Entry 8TQZ (electron microscopy, 2.90 A resolution); this record covers chains D and F of the 10 polymer chains in the assembly.

# Chain D
Protein: Translation initiation factor eIF-2B subunit beta
Source organism: Homo sapiens
UniProtKB: P49770 (EI2BB_HUMAN); residue numbers follow UniProt; this construct covers 2-351
Amino-acid sequence (368 residues; row label = number of the first residue in the row; numbers below 1 keep their minus sign (Met-16 is residue -16)):
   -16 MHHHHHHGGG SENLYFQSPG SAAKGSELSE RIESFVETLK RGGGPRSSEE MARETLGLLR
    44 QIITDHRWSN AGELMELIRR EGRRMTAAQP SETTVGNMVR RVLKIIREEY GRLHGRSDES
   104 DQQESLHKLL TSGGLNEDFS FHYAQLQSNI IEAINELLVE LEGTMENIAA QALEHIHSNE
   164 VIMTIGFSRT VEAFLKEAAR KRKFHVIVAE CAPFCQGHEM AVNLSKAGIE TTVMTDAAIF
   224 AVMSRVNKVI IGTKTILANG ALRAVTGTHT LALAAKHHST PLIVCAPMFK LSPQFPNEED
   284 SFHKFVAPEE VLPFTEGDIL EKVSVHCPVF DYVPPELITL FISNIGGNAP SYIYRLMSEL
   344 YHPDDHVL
Disordered / not traced: -16 to 7, 99-124
Construct notes: initiating methionine (-16); expression tag (-15 to 1)
Swiss-Prot annotation at these positions:
  - natural variant: Val85 (V85E: In VWM2), Ala127 (A127V: Found in a patient with Rett syndrome-like phenotype; uncertain significance), Ser171 (S171F: In VWM2), Pro196 (P196S: In VWM2), Gly200 (G200V: In VWM2), Glu213 (E213G: In VWM2), Cys268 (C268Y: In VWM2), Lys273 (K273R: In VWM2), Val316 (V316D: In VWM2), Gly329 (G329V: In VWM2)

# Chain F
Protein: Translation initiation factor eIF-2B subunit delta
Source organism: Homo sapiens
UniProtKB: Q9UI10 (EI2BD_HUMAN); residues 1-523 here = UniProt positions 1-523
Amino-acid sequence (523 residues; row label = number of the first residue in the row):
     1 MAAVAVAVRE DSGSGMKAEL PPGPGAVGRE MTKEEKLQLR KEKKQQKKKR KEEKGAEPET
    61 GSAVSAAQCQ VGPTRELPES GIQLGTPREK VPAGRSKAEL RAERRAKQEA ERALKQARKG
   121 EQGGPPPKAS PSTAGETPSG VKRLPEYPQV DDLLLRRLVK KPERQQVPTR KDYGSKVSLF
   181 SHLPQYSRQN SLTQFMSIPS SVIHPAMVRL GLQYSQGLVS GSNARCIALL RALQQVIQDY
   241 TTPPNEELSR DLVNKLKPYM SFLTQCRPLS ASMHNAIKFL NKEITSVGSS KREEEAKSEL
   301 RAAIDRYVQE KIVLAAQAIS RFAYQKISNG DVILVYGCSS LVSRILQEAW TEGRRFRVVV
   361 VDSRPWLEGR HTLRSLVHAG VPASYLLIPA ASYVLPEVSK VLLGAHALLA NGSVMSRVGT
   421 AQLALVARAH NVPVLVCCET YKFCERVQTD AFVSNELDDP DDLQCKRGEH VALANWQNHA
   481 SLRLLNLVYD VTPPELVDLV ITELGMIPCS SVPVVARVKS SDQ
Disordered / not traced: 1-171, 518-523
Construct notes: engineered mutation Ala516 (Leu in Q9UI10)
Swiss-Prot annotation at these positions:
  - region: Arg170 to Leu179 (May bind the chemical integrated stress response (ISR) inhibitor ISRIB)
  - modified residue: Ala2 (N-acetylalanine), Ser12 (Phosphoserine), Thr86 (Phosphothreonine), Ser130 (Phosphoserine)
  - natural variant: Arg209 (R209Q: In VWM4), Ala228 (A228V: In VWM4), Leu269 (L269R: In VWM4), Arg357 (R357Q: In VWM4), Arg374 (R374C: In VWM4), Cys465 (C465R: In VWM4), Tyr489 (Y489H: In VWM4)
From the paper describing this entry:
  - contacts within the chain: Glu445-Arg517 (salt bridge)
  - mutagenesis - E445A: unchanged binding to FAM-ISRIB
  - mutagenesis - E445A: unchanged catalytic activity
  - mutagenesis - E445A: increased catalytic activity on eIF2-P
  - mutagenesis - E445A: increased binding to eIF2alpha-P
  - mutagenesis - F443A: decreased binding to FAM-ISRIB
  - mutagenesis - F443A: decreased catalytic activity
  - mutagenesis - E445A: unchanged binding to decamerization

# Chain D / chain F interface
Pairs across the interface (7; chain D residue first):
  Glu157(D) - Val453(F)
  His160(D) - Val453(F)
  Leu323(D) - Val447(F)  hydrophobic
  Gly330(D) - Val447(F)
  Tyr335(D) - Val514(F)  hydrophobic
  Tyr335(D) - Arg517(F)
  Arg338(D) - Val514(F)
Interface residues without a listed pair, chain D (8 interface residues in all): Ala332, Tyr337
Interface residues without a listed pair, chain F (6 interface residues in all): Asn411, Pro513

# Overview
8 residues of chain D and 6 residues of chain F are in contact. From the paper: E445A of chain F increases
catalytic activity on eIF2-P; contacts within the chain involving Arg517(F) and Glu445(F).
Here chain D is Translation initiation factor eIF-2B subunit beta and chain F is Translation initiation factor
eIF-2B subunit delta, both from Homo sapiens. Entry 8TQZ (Eukaryotic translation initiation factor 2B with a
mutation (L516A) in the delta subunit) was determined by electron microscopy, deposited together with 8TQO.
